PDB entry 2PZS | X-ray diffraction, 2.60 A resolution | chains X and A of the 3 polymer chains in the assembly

[Chain X]
Molecule: 10-nt DNA strand
Sequence (10 nucleotides; row label = number of the first residue in the row):
     1 GACTGCTTAC

[Chain A]
Name: DNA polymerase
Organism: Bacillus phage phi29
Notes: EC 2.7.7.7
UniProtKB: P03680 (DPOL_BPPH2); numbering as in UniProt (aligned over 1-575)
Amino-acid sequence (575 residues; row label = number of the first residue in the row):
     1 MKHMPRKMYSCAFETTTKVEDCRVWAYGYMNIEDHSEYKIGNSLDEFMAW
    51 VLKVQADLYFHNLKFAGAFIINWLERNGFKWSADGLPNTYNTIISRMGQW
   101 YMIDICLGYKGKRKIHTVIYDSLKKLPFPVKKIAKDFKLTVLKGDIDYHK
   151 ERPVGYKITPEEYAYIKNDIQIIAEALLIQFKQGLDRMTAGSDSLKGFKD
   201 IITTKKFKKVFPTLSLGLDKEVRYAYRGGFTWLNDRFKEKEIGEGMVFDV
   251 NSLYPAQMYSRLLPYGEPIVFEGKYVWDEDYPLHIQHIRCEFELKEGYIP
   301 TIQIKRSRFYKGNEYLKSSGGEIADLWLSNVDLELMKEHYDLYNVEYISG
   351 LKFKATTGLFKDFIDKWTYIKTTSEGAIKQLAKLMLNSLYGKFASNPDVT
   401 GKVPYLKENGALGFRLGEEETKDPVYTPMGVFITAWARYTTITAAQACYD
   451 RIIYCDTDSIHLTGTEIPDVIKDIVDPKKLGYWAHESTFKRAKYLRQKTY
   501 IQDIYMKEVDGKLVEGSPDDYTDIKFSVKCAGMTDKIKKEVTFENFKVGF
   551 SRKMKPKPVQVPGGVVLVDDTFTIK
Not modelled in the structure: 1-4
Differences from the reference sequence: engineered mutation Ala12 (Asp in P03680), Ala66 (Asp in P03680)
Curated features (UniProtKB/Swiss-Prot):
  - region: Ser192 to Gly229 (Involved in DNA-binding, coordination between DNA synthesis and degradation and TP interaction), Asp398 to Glu420 (TPR2), Gly563 to Lys575 (Involved in DNA-binding and TP interaction)
  - motif: Tyr454 to Asp458 (YCDTD)
  - binding site (Mg(2+)): Asp145, Asp169, Asp249, Val250, Asp456, Asp458
  - binding site (5-methyl-UTP): Tyr254, Lys371, Lys383, Asp458
  - site: Glu14 (Essential for 3'-5' exonucleolysis), Thr15 (Involved in proofreading function by stabilization of the frayed primer-terminus at the 3'-5' exonuclease active site), Tyr59 (Interaction with the primer terminal protein), His61 (Interaction with the primer terminal protein), Asn62 (Involved in proofreading function by stabilization of the frayed primer-terminus at the 3'-5' exonuclease active site), Phe65 (Binds ssDNA), Phe69 (Interaction with the primer terminal protein), Ile93 (Involved in binding template-primer structures), Ser122 (Binds ssDNA), Leu123 (Binds ssDNA), Tyr148 (Involved in the stabilization of the frayed 3' terminus at the exonuclease active site), Ser252 (Probably involved in binding template-primer structures), Tyr254 (Probably involved in nucleotide binding selection), Thr356 (Binds ssDNA), Ile364 (Involved in the binding of DNA and dNTP), Lys366 (Stabilization of the incoming nucleotide), Lys371 (Interacts with the phosphate groups of the incoming nucleotide), Lys379 (Stabilization of the incoming nucleotide), Lys383 (Probably involved in nucleotide binding selection), Leu384 (Probably involved in positioning the templating nucleotide at the polymerization active site and in controlling nucleotide insertion fidelity) and 9 more in UniProt
  - natural variant: Ala176 (A176R: In mutant TS2(24)), Ala355 (A355V: In mutant TS2(24))
  - mutagenesis: Glu14 (E14A: Strong loss of 3'-5' exonucleolysis), Thr15 (T15I: 95% loss of ssDNA-binding. Decreased in fidelity of DNA replication), Tyr59 (Y59F: Almost no effect on replication activity. About 20% loss of TP-DNA initiation, 20% loss of TP-DNA replication and 10% loss of TP-DNA amplification. Complete loss of interaction with TP ...), His61 (H61L: 5 fold decrease in replication activity. About 85% loss of TP-DNA initiation, 80% loss of TP-DNA replication and complete loss of TP-DNA amplification. Complete loss of interaction with TP ...), Asn62 (N62D/H: 88% loss of ssDNA-binding. Decreased in fidelity of DNA replication), Phe65 (F65S: Loss of capacity to interact with a DNA primer/template structure), Phe69 (F69S: 2 fold decrease in replication activity. About 50% loss of TP-DNA initiation, 40% loss of TP-DNA replication and 60% loss of TP-DNA amplification. Complete loss of interaction with TP ...), Ser122 (S122T: Loss of capacity to interact with a DNA primer/template structure), Leu123 (L123N: Loss of capacity to interact with a DNA primer/template structure), Phe128 (F128A: Slight loss of interaction with TP; F128Y: Almost complete loss of interaction with TP), Lys143 (K143I/R: Strong loss of 3'-5' exonuclease, proofreading and strand-displacement activities), Tyr148 (Y148A: Reduced capacity to stabilize the binding of the primer terminus at the 3'-5' exonuclease active site), 43 further mutagenesis entries in UniProt
Reported in the primary citation:
  - binding site for the 10-nt DNA strand (chain X): Lys498, Tyr500
  - conformationally variable residues (side-chain flip): Asp249, Tyr254

[How chain X and chain A interact]
Residue-residue contacts (27):
  DG1(X) - Arg306(A)  base contact
  DG1(X) - Ser307(A)  phosphate contact
  DG1(X) - Tyr310(A)  phosphate contact
  DG5(X) - Lys402(A)  salt bridge to the phosphate
  DC6(X) - Lys64(A)  salt bridge to the phosphate
  DC6(X) - Pro558(A)  sugar contact
  DT7(X) - Gly532(A)  base contact
  DT7(X) - Thr534(A)  phosphate contact
  DT7(X) - Lys555(A)  sugar contact
  DT8(X) - Cys530(A)  phosphate contact
  DT8(X) - Ala531(A)  base contact
  DT8(X) - Gly532(A)  hydrogen bond to the sugar
  DT8(X) - Met533(A)  sugar contact
  DT8(X) - Thr534(A)  phosphate contact
  DT8(X) - Lys538(A)  phosphate contact
  DA9(X) - Asp456(A)  phosphate contact
  DA9(X) - Lys498(A)  hydrogen bond to the base
  DA9(X) - Val528(A)  phosphate contact
  DA9(X) - Lys529(A)  phosphate contact
  DA9(X) - Cys530(A)  hydrogen bond to the phosphate
  DA9(X) - Ala531(A)  sugar contact
  DA9(X) - Lys538(A)  salt bridge to the phosphate
  DC10(X) - Asp456(A)  sugar contact
  DC10(X) - Thr457(A)  phosphate contact
  DC10(X) - Asp458(A)  phosphate contact
  DC10(X) - Tyr500(A)  hydrogen bond to the phosphate
  DC10(X) - Lys529(A)  salt bridge to the phosphate
Other interface residues (no listed pair), chain A (21 interface residues in all): Arg308

[In short]
7 residues of chain X face 21 of chain A across their interface; the contacts include 4 hydrogen bonds and 4
salt bridges. Polar contacts include DA9(X)-Lys498(A), DT8(X)-Gly532(A) and DA9(X)-Cys530(A). From the paper:
a binding site for the 10-nt DNA strand (chain X) at Lys498(A) and Tyr500(A); conformational variability at
Asp249(A) and Tyr254(A).
Chain X is a 10-nt DNA strand and chain A is DNA polymerase (Bacillus phage phi29); the structure, Phi29 DNA
polymerase complexed with primer-template DNA (post-translocation binary complex), was determined by X-ray
diffraction (same publication as 2PY5, 2PYJ and 2PYL).
